PDB entry 6IDB | X-ray diffraction, 2.50 A resolution | chains A and B

[Chain A]
Protein: Hemagglutinin HA1 chain
From: Influenza A virus
Reference sequence: R4NN21 (R4NN21_9INFA); residues 1-321 here correspond to UniProt positions 19-339 (UniProt number = residue number + 18)
Amino-acid sequence (321 residues; each row starts with the number of its first residue):
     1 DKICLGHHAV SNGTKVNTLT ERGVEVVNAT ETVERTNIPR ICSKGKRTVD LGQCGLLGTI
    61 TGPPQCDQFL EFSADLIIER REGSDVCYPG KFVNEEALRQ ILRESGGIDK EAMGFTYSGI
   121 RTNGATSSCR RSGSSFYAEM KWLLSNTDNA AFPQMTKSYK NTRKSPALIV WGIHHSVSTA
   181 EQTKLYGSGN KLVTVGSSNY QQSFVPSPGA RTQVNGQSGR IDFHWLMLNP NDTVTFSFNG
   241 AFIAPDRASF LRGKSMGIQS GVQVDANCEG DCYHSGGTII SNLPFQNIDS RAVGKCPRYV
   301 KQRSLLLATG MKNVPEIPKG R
Unresolved in the structure: 318-321
Disulfide bonds: C42-C268, C54-C66, C87-C129, C272-C296
Covalently attached groups: N-acetylglucosamine (NAG) linked to N28
Sequence notes: engineered mutation S128 (Ala146 in R4NN21), T212 (Pro230 in R4NN21), Q217 (Leu235 in R4NN21)

[Chain B]
Protein: Hemagglutinin HA2 chain
From: Influenza A virus
Reference sequence: R4NN21 (R4NN21_9INFA); residues 1-177 here correspond to UniProt positions 340-516 (UniProt number = residue number + 339)
Amino-acid sequence (177 residues; row label = number of the first residue in the row):
     1 GLFGAIAGFI ENGWEGLIDG WYGFRHQNAQ GEGTAADYKS TQSAIDQITG KLNRLIEKTN
    61 QQFELIDNEF NEVEKQIGNV INWTRDSITE VWSYNAELLV AMENQHTIDL ADSEMDKLYE
   121 RVKRQLRENA EEDGTGCFEI FHKCDDDCMA SIRNNTYDHS KYREEAMQNR IQIDPVK
Unresolved in the structure: 173-177
Disulfide bonds: C144-C148
Covalently attached groups: N-acetylglucosamine (NAG) linked to N82

[Chain A / chain B interface]
Disulfides between the chains: C4(A)-C137(B)
Residue-residue contacts - 143 pairs, chain A then chain B:
  D1(A) - Q27(B)
  D1(A) - N28(B)
  D1(A) - E139(B)
  D1(A) - I140(B)
  D1(A) - H142(B)
  D1(A) - C144(B)  hydrogen bond (side chain-backbone)
  K2(A) - H26(B)
  K2(A) - Q27(B)
  K2(A) - D133(B)  salt bridge
  K2(A) - C137(B)
  K2(A) - F138(B)
  K2(A) - E139(B)  salt bridge
  K2(A) - I140(B)
  K2(A) - M149(B)
  I3(A) - R25(B)
  I3(A) - H26(B)
  I3(A) - C137(B)
  I3(A) - F138(B)  hydrogen bond (backbone-backbone)
  I3(A) - I152(B)  hydrophobic
  C4(A) - W14(B)
  C4(A) - G23(B)
  C4(A) - F24(B)
  C4(A) - R25(B)  hydrogen bond (backbone-backbone)
  C4(A) - G136(B)
  C4(A) - C137(B)  disulfide
  L5(A) - W14(B)
  L5(A) - G23(B)
  L5(A) - F24(B)  hydrophobic
  L5(A) - L118(B)  hydrophobic
  L5(A) - Y119(B)  hydrophobic
  L5(A) - G136(B)  hydrogen bond (backbone-backbone)
  L5(A) - F138(B)  hydrophobic
  G6(A) - W14(B)
  G6(A) - Y22(B)
  G6(A) - G23(B)  hydrogen bond (backbone-backbone)
  G6(A) - M115(B)
  H7(A) - I6(B)  hydrogen bond (side chain-backbone)
  H7(A) - N12(B)
  H7(A) - G13(B)
  H7(A) - W14(B)  hydrogen bond (backbone-backbone)
  H7(A) - W21(B)
  H7(A) - Y22(B)
  H7(A) - M115(B)
  H8(A) - W14(B)
  H8(A) - L17(B)
  H8(A) - G20(B)
  H8(A) - W21(B)  hydrogen bond (backbone-backbone)
  A9(A) - G13(B)
  A9(A) - W14(B)  hydrogen bond (backbone-backbone)
  A9(A) - E15(B)
  V10(A) - E15(B)
  S11(A) - E15(B)  hydrogen bond (backbone-side chain)
  V16(A) - N104(B)
  N17(A) - A101(B)
  N17(A) - N104(B)  hydrogen bond (backbone-side chain)
  T18(A) - A101(B)
  T18(A) - N104(B)
  T18(A) - Q105(B)  hydrogen bond
  T18(A) - I108(B)
  L19(A) - A101(B)
  L19(A) - M102(B)
  L19(A) - Q105(B)  hydrogen bond (backbone-side chain)
  T20(A) - Q105(B)  hydrogen bond (backbone-side chain)
  V24(A) - I108(B)  hydrophobic
  V26(A) - I108(B)  hydrophobic
  E79(A) - F70(B)
  R80(A) - F70(B)
  R81(A) - E69(B)
  R81(A) - F70(B)
  E95(A) - N71(B)
  E96(A) - N68(B)  hydrogen bond
  E96(A) - V73(B)
  R99(A) - N68(B)
  Q100(A) - L65(B)
  Q100(A) - I66(B)  hydrogen bond (side chain-backbone)
  R103(A) - L65(B)
  R103(A) - N68(B)
  M256(A) - Q62(B)
  M256(A) - E64(B)
  G257(A) - L65(B)
  Q259(A) - N68(B)  hydrogen bond
  Q259(A) - E69(B)  hydrogen bond (side chain-backbone)
  Q259(A) - F70(B)
  S275(A) - E69(B)  hydrogen bond
  N282(A) - I56(B)
  N282(A) - E57(B)
  P284(A) - L55(B)
  F285(A) - A96(B)  hydrophobic
  S290(A) - R85(B)
  R291(A) - L65(B)
  R291(A) - D67(B)  salt bridge
  R291(A) - N68(B)
  R291(A) - E69(B)  salt bridge
  R291(A) - R85(B)
  V293(A) - F63(B)
  V293(A) - E64(B)
  V293(A) - L65(B)
  G294(A) - Q61(B)
  G294(A) - Q62(B)
  G294(A) - F63(B)  hydrogen bond (backbone-backbone)
  K295(A) - N60(B)  hydrogen bond
  K295(A) - Q61(B)
  K295(A) - Q62(B)
  C296(A) - T59(B)
  R298(A) - W92(B)
  Y299(A) - T89(B)
  Y299(A) - W92(B)
  V300(A) - W92(B)
  V300(A) - S93(B)
  V300(A) - A96(B)  hydrophobic
  K301(A) - T89(B)
  K301(A) - E90(B)  salt bridge
  K301(A) - S93(B)  hydrogen bond (backbone-side chain)
  Q302(A) - S93(B)  hydrogen bond (side chain-backbone)
  Q302(A) - E97(B)  hydrogen bond
  L305(A) - A96(B)  hydrophobic
  L305(A) - E97(B)
  L306(A) - V100(B)
  L306(A) - N104(B)  hydrogen bond (backbone-side chain)
  L307(A) - L52(B)  hydrophobic
  L307(A) - L55(B)  hydrophobic
  L307(A) - E103(B)
  L307(A) - N104(B)
  A308(A) - N104(B)  hydrogen bond (backbone-side chain)
  A308(A) - T107(B)
  T309(A) - W21(B)
  T309(A) - I48(B)
  T309(A) - L52(B)
  G310(A) - W21(B)
  G310(A) - T107(B)
  M311(A) - W21(B)  hydrophobic
  M311(A) - Y22(B)  hydrophobic
  M311(A) - A111(B)  hydrophobic
  K312(A) - I6(B)
  K312(A) - A7(B)
  V314(A) - I6(B)
  V314(A) - G13(B)  hydrogen bond (backbone-backbone)
  P315(A) - N12(B)
  E316(A) - N12(B)
  E316(A) - G13(B)
  E316(A) - W14(B)
  E316(A) - E15(B)
  I317(A) - N12(B)
Other interface residues (no listed pair), chain A (62 interface residues in all): R22, T30, T32, I258, S260, L283
Other interface residues (no listed pair), chain B (72 interface residues in all): I10, E11, G16, A29, L98, L99, V122, K143

[Overview]
62 residues of chain A and 72 residues of chain B are in contact; the contacts include 1 disulfide bond, 27
hydrogen bonds and 5 salt bridges. Among the polar pairs are K2(A)-D133(B), K2(A)-E139(B) and R291(A)-D67(B).
Here chain A is Hemagglutinin HA1 chain and chain B is Hemagglutinin HA2 chain, both from Influenza A virus.
Entry 6IDB (Crystal structure of H7 hemagglutinin mutant H7-SVTQ ( A138S, P221T, L226Q) with 6'SLN) was
determined by X-ray diffraction, deposited together with 6ICW, 6ICX, 6ICY, 6ID2, 6ID3, 6ID5 and 4 further
entries.
